7KBH - chain A; structure by X-ray diffraction, 2.68 A resolution.

# Chain A
Protein: Histone deacetylase 2
From: Homo sapiens
Notes: EC 3.5.1.98
UniProt: Q92769 (HDAC2_HUMAN); the construct has insertions or renumbered stretches relative to UniProt, so the offset changes along the chain: 1-204 = UniProt 1-204; 206-377 = UniProt 205-376
Amino-acid sequence (377 residues; row label = number of the first residue in the row):
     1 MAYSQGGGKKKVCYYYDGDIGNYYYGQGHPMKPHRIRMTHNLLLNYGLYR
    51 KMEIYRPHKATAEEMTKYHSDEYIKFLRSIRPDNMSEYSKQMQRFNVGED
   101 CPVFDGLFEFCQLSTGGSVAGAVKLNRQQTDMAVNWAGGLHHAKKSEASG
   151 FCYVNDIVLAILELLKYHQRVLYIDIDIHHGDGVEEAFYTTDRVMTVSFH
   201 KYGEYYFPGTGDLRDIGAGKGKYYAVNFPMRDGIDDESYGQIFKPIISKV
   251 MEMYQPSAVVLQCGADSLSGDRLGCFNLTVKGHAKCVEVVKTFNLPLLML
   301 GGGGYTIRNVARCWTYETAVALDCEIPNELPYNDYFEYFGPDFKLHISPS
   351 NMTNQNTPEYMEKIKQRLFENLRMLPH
Unresolved in the structure: 1-7, 377
Sequence notes: insertion (205)
Metal / ion sites: Ca2+ site 1: Asp175, Asp177, His179, Ser198, Phe199; Zn2+: Asp177, His179, Asp266 (together with WB4); Ca2+ site 2: Phe188, Thr191, Val194
Small-molecule neighbours: WB4 (N-{(1S)-5-{[2-(methylsulfanyl)benzene-1-carbonyl]amino}-1-[5-(naphthalen-2-yl)-1H-imidazol-2-yl]pentyl}-1,3-thiazole-5-carboxamide): Gln27, Gly28, His29, Pro30, Met31, Arg35, Glu99, Asp100, Gly139, Leu140, His141, His142, Gly150, Phe151, Cys152, Asp177, His179, Phe207, Asp266, Leu273, Gly302, Gly303, Gly304
Swiss-Prot annotation at these positions:
  - active site: His142
  - binding site (1D-myo-inositol 1,4,5,6-tetrakisphosphate): Gly28, Lys32, Arg272
  - binding site (Ca(2+)): Asp175, Asp177, His179, Phe188, Thr191, Val194, Ser198, Phe199, Tyr224
  - binding site (Zn(2+)): Asp177, His179, Asp266
  - modified residue: Lys75 (N6-acetyllysine), Lys222 (N6-acetyllysine), Cys263 (S-nitrosocysteine), Cys275 (S-nitrosocysteine)
  - cross-link: Lys75 (Glycyl lysine isopeptide (Lys-Gly) (interchain with G-Cter in SUMO2))
Reported in the primary citation:
  - conformationally variable residues (side-chain flip): Tyr305
  - catalytic residues: Tyr305
  - binding site for WB4: Tyr305

# Overview
Bound to chain A: compound WB4. Asp175, Asp177, His179, Ser198 and Phe199 coordinate Ca2+ site 1. Curated
annotation (UniProt) lists active-site residue His142, 3 residues binding 1D-myo-inositol
1,4,5,6-tetrakisphosphate, 9 Ca2+-binding residues and 3 Zn2+-binding residues. From the paper: the catalytic
residue Tyr305; a binding site for WB4 at Tyr305.
Chain A is Histone deacetylase 2 (Homo sapiens); the structure, Structure of Human HDAC2 in complex with a
2-substituted benzamide inhibitor (compound 16), was determined by X-ray diffraction (same publication as
7KBG).
